PDB entry 5PAV | X-ray diffraction, 1.40 A resolution | chains A and C

Chain A:
Molecule: Coagulation factor VII light chain
Source organism: Homo sapiens
Notes: EC 3.4.21.21
UniProt: P08709 (FA7_HUMAN); numbering as in UniProt (aligned over 149-212)
Chain sequence (64 residues; numbered 149 to 212; the number before each row is that of its first residue):
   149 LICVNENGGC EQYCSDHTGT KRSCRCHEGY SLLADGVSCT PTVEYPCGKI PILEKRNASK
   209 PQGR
Disordered / not traced: 207-212
Curated features (UniProtKB/Swiss-Prot):
  - site: Arg-212 (Cleavage)
  - glycosylation: Asn-205 (N-linked (GlcNAc...) asparagine)
  - natural variant: Cys-151 (C151S: In FA7D), Glu-154 (E154K: In FA7D), Gly-156 (G156S: In FA7D), Gly-157 (G157C: In FA7D; G157S: In FA7D; G157V: In FA7D), Gln-160 (Q160R: In FA7D), Ser-171 (S171F: In FA7D), Gly-177 (G177R: In FA7D), Leu-181 (L181P: In FA7D), Asp-183 (D183N: In FA7D), Ser-186 (S186F: In FA7D), Pro-189 (P189S: In FA7D), Pro-194 (P194L: In FA7D; P194T: In FA7D), 4 further natural variant entries in UniProt
Disulfides: Cys-151/Cys-162, Cys-158/Cys-172, Cys-174/Cys-187

Chain C:
Molecule: Coagulation factor VII heavy chain
Source organism: Homo sapiens
Notes: EC 3.4.21.21
UniProt: P08709 (FA7_HUMAN); numbering as in UniProt (aligned over 213-466)
Chain sequence (254 residues; each row starts with the number of its first residue):
   213 IVGGKVCPKG ECPWQVLLLV NGAQLCGGTL INTIWVVSAA HCFDKIKNWR NLIAVLGEHD
   273 LSEHDGDEQS RRVAQVIIPS TYVPGTTNHD IALLRLHQPV VLTDHVVPLC LPERTFSERT
   333 LAFVRFSLVS GWGQLLDRGA TALELMVLNV PRLMTQDCLQ QSRKVGDSPN ITEYMFCAGY
   393 SDGSKDSCKG DSGGPHATHY RGTWYLTGIV SWGQGCATVG HFGVYTRVSQ YIEWLQKLMR
   453 SEPRPGVLLR APFP
Disordered / not traced: 376-380
Curated features (UniProtKB/Swiss-Prot):
  - active site (Charge relay system): His-253, Asp-302, Ser-404
  - binding site (substrate): Asp-398
  - glycosylation: Asn-382 (N-linked (GlcNAc...) asparagine)
  - natural variant: Ile-213 (I213N: In FA7D), Gly-216 (G216D: In FA7D), Cys-238 (C238F: In FA7D; C238Y: In FA7D), Gly-240 (G240R: In FA7D), Thr-241 (T241N: In FA7D), Ser-250 (S250F: In FA7D), Ala-251 (A251P: In FA7D; A251T: In FA7D), Ala-252 (A252V: In FA7D), Cys-254 (C254R: In FA7D; C254Y: In FA7D), Leu-264 (L264P: In FA7D), Ala-266 (A266T: In FA7D), Asp-272 (D272N: In FA7D), 50 further natural variant entries in UniProt
Disulfides: Cys-219/Cys-224, Cys-238/Cys-254, Cys-370/Cys-389, Cys-400/Cys-428
Metal / ion sites: Ca2+: Glu-270, Asp-272, Glu-275, Glu-280
Small-molecule neighbours: 7ZM (N-(6-aminopyridin-3-yl)-5-hydroxy-1-phenylpyrazole-4-carboxamide): Leu-237, Cys-238, His-253, Cys-254, Lys-257, Asp-398, Ser-399, Cys-400, Lys-401, Ser-404, Val-422, Ser-423, Trp-424, Gly-425, Gly-427, Gly-435

Chain A / chain C interface:
Residue-residue contacts (47):
  Cys-151(A) with Arg-331(C)
  Val-152(A) with Arg-331(C)
  Glu-154(A) with Arg-413(C), hydrogen bond (backbone-side chain)
  Asn-155(A) with Phe-328(C); Thr-332(C), hydrogen bond; Tyr-412(C); Arg-413(C)
  Gly-157(A) with Arg-413(C), hydrogen bond (backbone-side chain)
  Cys-158(A) with Arg-413(C), hydrogen bond (backbone-side chain)
  Glu-159(A) with Tyr-412(C); Arg-413(C)
  Gln-160(A) with Phe-328(C); Tyr-417(C)
  Tyr-161(A) with Leu-323(C); Pro-324(C); Glu-325(C); Phe-328(C), hydrophobic; Tyr-417(C)
  Arg-173(A) with Glu-325(C), salt bridge
  His-175(A) with Leu-323(C)
  Tyr-178(A) with Thr-415(C)
  Tyr-193(A) with Leu-314(C); Thr-315(C); Asp-316(C), hydrogen bond
  Pro-194(A) with Val-319(C)
  Cys-195(A) with Pro-320(C); Cys-322(C), disulfide; Thr-415(C)
  Gly-196(A) with Trp-226(C); Pro-320(C), hydrogen bond (backbone-backbone); Cys-322(C); Thr-415(C); Trp-416(C), hydrogen bond (backbone-backbone)
  Lys-197(A) with Trp-226(C); Val-319(C); Gly-414(C), hydrogen bond (side chain-backbone); Thr-415(C), hydrogen bond
  Ile-198(A) with Gly-222(C); Glu-223(C); Trp-226(C), hydrophobic; Trp-416(C)
  Pro-199(A) with Asp-316(C); Val-319(C), hydrophobic
  Ile-200(A) with Lys-221(C); Glu-223(C)
  Leu-201(A) with Glu-223(C)
  Lys-203(A) with Asp-316(C), salt bridge
Other interface residues (no listed pair), chain A (25 interface residues in all): Cys-162, Asp-164, Arg-204
Other interface residues (no listed pair), chain C (25 interface residues in all): Pro-225, Leu-321, Thr-327
Cross-chain cystine bridges: Cys-195(A)/Cys-322(C)

Overview:
Chain A and chain C each contribute 25 residues to their interface, with 1 disulfide bond, 9 hydrogen bonds
and 2 salt bridges. Among the polar pairs are Arg-173(A)/Glu-325(C), Lys-203(A)/Asp-316(C) and
Glu-154(A)/Arg-413(C). Chain C binds compound 7ZM.
Chain A is Coagulation factor VII light chain and chain C is Coagulation factor VII heavy chain, both from
Homo sapiens; the structure, Crystal Structure of Factor VIIa in complex with
N-(6-aminopyridin-3-yl)-5-hydroxy-1-phenylpyrazole-4-carboxamide, was determined by X-ray diffraction.
